Entry 7EQZ (X-ray diffraction, 2.20 A resolution); this record covers chains A and I.

Chain A:
Protein: Carboxypeptidase B
Organism: Aedes aegypti
Notes: EC 3.4.17.2; fragment: Mature region
UniProt: Q6J661 (Q6J661_AEDAE); residues 7-305 here correspond to UniProt positions 114-412 (UniProt number = residue number + 107)
Amino-acid sequence (299 residues; numbered 7 to 305; the number before each row is that of its first residue):
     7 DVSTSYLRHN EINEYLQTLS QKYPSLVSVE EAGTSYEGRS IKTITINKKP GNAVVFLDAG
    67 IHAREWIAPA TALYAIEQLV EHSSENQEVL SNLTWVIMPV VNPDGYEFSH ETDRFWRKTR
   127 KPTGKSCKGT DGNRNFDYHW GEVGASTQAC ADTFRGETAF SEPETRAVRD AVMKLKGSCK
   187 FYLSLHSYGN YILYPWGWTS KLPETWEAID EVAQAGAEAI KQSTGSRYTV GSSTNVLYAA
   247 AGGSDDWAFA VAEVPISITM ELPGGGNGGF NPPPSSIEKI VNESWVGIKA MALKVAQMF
Cystine bridges: Cys133-Cys156
Ion coordination: Zn2+: His68, Glu71, His192 (shared with Val38(I) of chain I)
Residues lining bound ligands: glycine (GLY): His68, Arg123, Asn139, Arg140, His192, Leu243, Tyr244, Glu267

Chain I:
Protein: Metallocarboxypeptidase inhibitor
Organism: Solanum tuberosum
UniProt: P01075 (MCPI_SOLTU); residues 3-38 here = UniProt positions 3-38
Amino-acid sequence (36 residues; numbered 3 to 38; the number before each row is that of its first residue):
     3 HADPICNKPC KTHDDCSGAW FCQACWNSAR TCGPYV
Unresolved in the structure: 3
Cystine bridges: Cys8-Cys24, Cys12-Cys27, Cys18-Cys34
Ion coordination: Zn2+: Val38 (shared with His68(A), Glu71(A), His192(A) of chain A)
UniProt features mapped onto this chain:
  - site: Val38 (Interaction with carboxypeptidase)

How chain A and chain I interact:
Pairs across the interface (32; chain A residue first):
  Arg70(A) - Phe23(I)
  Arg70(A) - Tyr37(I)  hydrogen bond (side chain-backbone)
  Glu71(A) - Val38(I)
  Arg123(A) - Tyr37(I)  hydrogen bond (side chain-backbone)
  Arg123(A) - Val38(I)
  Asp158(A) - Gln25(I)
  Asp158(A) - Tyr37(I)
  Thr159(A) - Tyr37(I)
  His192(A) - Val38(I)  hydrogen bond (side chain-backbone)
  Ser193(A) - Val38(I)
  Tyr194(A) - Trp28(I)
  Tyr194(A) - Pro36(I)
  Tyr194(A) - Val38(I)
  Gly195(A) - Trp28(I)
  Tyr197(A) - Trp28(I)
  Asn241(A) - Asn29(I)  hydrogen bond (backbone-side chain)
  Val242(A) - Asn29(I)
  Val242(A) - Ser30(I)  hydrogen bond (backbone-backbone)
  Leu243(A) - Cys27(I)
  Leu243(A) - Trp28(I)
  Leu243(A) - Asn29(I)  hydrogen bond (backbone-backbone)
  Leu243(A) - Val38(I)  hydrophobic
  Tyr244(A) - His15(I)
  Tyr244(A) - Ala26(I)  hydrophobic
  Tyr244(A) - Tyr37(I)
  Tyr244(A) - Val38(I)  hydrogen bond (side chain-backbone)
  Glu267(A) - Val38(I)
  Gly274(A) - Phe23(I)
  Phe276(A) - Phe23(I)  hydrophobic
  Phe276(A) - Pro36(I)  hydrophobic
  Phe276(A) - Tyr37(I)
  Phe276(A) - Val38(I)  hydrophobic
Other interface residues (no listed pair), chain A (22 interface residues in all): His68, Phe121, Arg140, Thr235, Thr240
Other interface residues (no listed pair), chain I (12 interface residues in all): Ala31

In short:
22 residues of chain A face 12 of chain I across their interface, with 7 hydrogen bonds. Among the polar pairs
are Arg70(A)-Tyr37(I), Arg123(A)-Tyr37(I) and His192(A)-Val38(I). Chain A binds glycine. The Zn2+ site is
built by His68(A), Glu71(A), His192(A) and Val38(I).
Chain A is Carboxypeptidase B (Aedes aegypti) and chain I is Metallocarboxypeptidase inhibitor (Solanum
tuberosum); the structure, Crystal structure of Carboxypeptidase B complexed with Potato Carboxypeptidase
Inhibitor, was determined by X-ray diffraction.
